7CHW - chains D and E of the 9 polymer chains in the assembly; structure by electron microscopy, 3.58 A resolution.

# Chain D
Name: DNA-directed RNA polymerase subunit beta'
Organism: Escherichia coli
Notes: EC 2.7.7.6
UniProtKB: D7Y6A2 (D7Y6A2_ECOLX); numbering as in UniProt (aligned over 1-1407)
Chain sequence (1407 residues; row label = number of the first residue in the row):
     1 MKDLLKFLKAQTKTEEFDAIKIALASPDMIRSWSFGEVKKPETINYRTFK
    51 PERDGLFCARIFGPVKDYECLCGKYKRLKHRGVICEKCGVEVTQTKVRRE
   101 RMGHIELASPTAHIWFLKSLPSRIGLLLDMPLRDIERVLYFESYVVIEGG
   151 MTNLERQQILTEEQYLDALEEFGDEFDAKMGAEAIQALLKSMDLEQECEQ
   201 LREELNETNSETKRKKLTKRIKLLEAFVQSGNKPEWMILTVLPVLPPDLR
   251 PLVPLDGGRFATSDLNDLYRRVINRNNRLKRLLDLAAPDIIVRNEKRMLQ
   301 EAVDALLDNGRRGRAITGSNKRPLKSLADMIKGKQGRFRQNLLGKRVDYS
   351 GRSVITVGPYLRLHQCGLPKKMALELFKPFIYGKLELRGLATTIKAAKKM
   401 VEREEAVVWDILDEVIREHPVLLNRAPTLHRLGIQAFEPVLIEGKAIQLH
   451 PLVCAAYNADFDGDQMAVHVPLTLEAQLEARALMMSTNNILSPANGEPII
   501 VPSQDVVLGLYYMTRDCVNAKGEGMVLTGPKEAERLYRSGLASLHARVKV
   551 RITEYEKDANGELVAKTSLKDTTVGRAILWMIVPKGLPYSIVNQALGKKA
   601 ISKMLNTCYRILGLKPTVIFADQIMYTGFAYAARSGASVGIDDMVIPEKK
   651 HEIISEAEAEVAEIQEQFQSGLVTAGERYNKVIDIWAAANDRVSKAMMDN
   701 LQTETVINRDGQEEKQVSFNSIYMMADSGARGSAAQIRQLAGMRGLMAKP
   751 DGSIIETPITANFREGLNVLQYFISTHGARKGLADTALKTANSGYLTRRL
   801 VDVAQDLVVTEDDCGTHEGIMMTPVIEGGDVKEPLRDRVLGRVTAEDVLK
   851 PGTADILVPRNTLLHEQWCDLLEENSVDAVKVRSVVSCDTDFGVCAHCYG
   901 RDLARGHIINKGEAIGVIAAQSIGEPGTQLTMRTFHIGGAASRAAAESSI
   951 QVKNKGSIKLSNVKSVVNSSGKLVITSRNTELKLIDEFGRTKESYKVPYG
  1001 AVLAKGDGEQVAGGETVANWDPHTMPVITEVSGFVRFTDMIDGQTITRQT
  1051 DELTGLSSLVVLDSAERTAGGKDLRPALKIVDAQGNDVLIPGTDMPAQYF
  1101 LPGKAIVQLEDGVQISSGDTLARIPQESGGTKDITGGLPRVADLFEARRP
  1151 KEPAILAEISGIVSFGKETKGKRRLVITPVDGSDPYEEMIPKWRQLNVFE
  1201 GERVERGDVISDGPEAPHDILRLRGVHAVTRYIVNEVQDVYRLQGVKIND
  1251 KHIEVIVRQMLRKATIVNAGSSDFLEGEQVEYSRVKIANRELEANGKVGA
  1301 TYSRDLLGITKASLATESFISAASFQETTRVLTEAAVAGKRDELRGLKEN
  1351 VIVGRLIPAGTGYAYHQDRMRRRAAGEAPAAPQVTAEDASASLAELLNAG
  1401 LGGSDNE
Unresolved in the structure: 1-13, 19, 342-343, 933-943, 1181-1184, 1298-1299, 1377-1407
Bound ions: Zn2+ site 1: C70, C72, C85; Mg2+: D460, D462, D464; Zn2+ site 2: C814, C888, C895, C898

# Chain E
Name: DNA-directed RNA polymerase subunit omega
Organism: Escherichia coli
Notes: EC 2.7.7.6
UniProtKB: A0A070UPX4 (A0A070UPX4_ECOLX); residues 1-91 here = UniProt positions 1-91
Chain sequence (91 residues; numbered 1 to 91; the number before each row is that of its first residue):
     1 MARVTVQDAVEKIGNRFDLVLVAARRARQMQVGGKDPLVPEENDKTTVIA
    51 LREIEEGLINNQILDVRERQEQQEQEAAELQAVTAIAEGRR
Unresolved in the structure: 1, 37, 39-40, 81-91

# Chain D / chain E interface
Contacting residue pairs (37):
  H364(D) - V4(E)
  E414(D) - K45(E)
  V415(D) - K45(E)
  R417(D) - N43(E)  hydrogen bond (side chain-backbone)
  E418(D) - D44(E)
  E418(D) - K45(E)
  E418(D) - V48(E)
  T473(D) - R28(E)
  L474(D) - A27(E)
  L474(D) - R28(E)
  L474(D) - T47(E)
  E475(D) - A24(E)
  Q477(D) - T47(E)
  L478(D) - V20(E)
  L478(D) - A23(E)
  L478(D) - A24(E)
  L478(D) - T47(E)
  L478(D) - L51(E)  hydrophobic
  E479(D) - V20(E)
  R481(D) - R3(E)
  R481(D) - V48(E)
  R481(D) - L51(E)
  A482(D) - V6(E)  hydrophobic
  A482(D) - R16(E)  hydrogen bond (backbone-side chain)
  A482(D) - V20(E)  hydrophobic
  L483(D) - R16(E)
  L483(D) - F17(E)  hydrophobic
  T487(D) - V4(E)  hydrogen bond (side chain-backbone)
  K615(D) - T5(E)
  K615(D) - Q7(E)
  R905(D) - N15(E)
  R905(D) - R16(E)
  N910(D) - N15(E)
  E913(D) - F17(E)
  G1360(D) - F17(E)
  T1361(D) - L21(E)
  A1364(D) - L21(E)  hydrophobic
Other interface residues (no listed pair), chain D (26 interface residues in all): E438, L614, H907, K911
Other interface residues (no listed pair), chain E (26 interface residues in all): A2, D8, E11, G14, L19, Q31

# Summary
Chain D and chain E each contribute 26 residues to their interface; the contacts include 3 hydrogen bonds.
Among the polar pairs are R417(D)-N43(E), A482(D)-R16(E) and T487(D)-V4(E). C70(D), C72(D) and C85(D)
coordinate Zn2+ site 1. D460(D), D462(D) and D464(D) coordinate Mg2+.
Chain D is DNA-directed RNA polymerase subunit beta' and chain E is DNA-directed RNA polymerase subunit omega,
both from Escherichia coli; the structure, Cryo-EM structure of an Escherichia coli RNAP-promoter open complex
(RPo), was determined by electron microscopy.
